Entry 6E3E (X-ray diffraction, 2.47 A resolution); this record covers chain A.

# Chain A
Molecule: Nuclear receptor ROR-gamma
Organism: Homo sapiens
UniProtKB: P51449 (RORG_HUMAN); residue numbers follow UniProt; this construct covers 265-481
Amino-acid sequence (217 residues; numbered 265 to 481; the number before each row is that of its first residue):
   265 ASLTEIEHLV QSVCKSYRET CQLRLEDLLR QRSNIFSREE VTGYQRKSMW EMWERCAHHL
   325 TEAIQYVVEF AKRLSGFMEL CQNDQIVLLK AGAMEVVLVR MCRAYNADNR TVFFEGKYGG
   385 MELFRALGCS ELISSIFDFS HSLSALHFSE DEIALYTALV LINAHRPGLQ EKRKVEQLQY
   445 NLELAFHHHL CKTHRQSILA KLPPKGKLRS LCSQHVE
Swiss-Prot annotation at these positions:
  - mutagenesis: Ala327 (A327F: Completely abolishes transcriptional activity), Phe378 (F378Q: Completely abolishes transcriptional activity), Ile397 (I397N: Nearly abolishes transcriptional activity)
Ligand contacts: HQ7 (5-[(5R)-5-[(7-fluoro-1,1-dimethyl-2,3-dihydro-1H-inden-5-yl)carbamoyl]-2-methoxy-7,8-dihydro-1,6-naphthyridin-6(5H)-yl]-5-oxopentanoic acid): Gln286, Leu287, Cys320, His323, Leu324, Ala327, Val361, Arg364, Met365, Ala368, Val376, Phe377, Phe378, Glu379, Phe388, Leu391, Ile397, Ile400, Phe401

# Summary
Chain A binds compound HQ7. From UniProt: 3 mutagenesis sites.
Chain A is Nuclear receptor ROR-gamma (Homo sapiens); the structure, Structure of RORgt in complex with a
novel inverse agonist, was determined by X-ray diffraction together with 6E3G from the same study.
